7ECV - chains A and B of the 12 polymer chains in the assembly; structure by electron microscopy, 3.43 A resolution.

[Chain A]
Protein: Type I-F CRISPR-associated protein Csy1
From: Pseudomonas aeruginosa
UniProt: A0A3A8DDU9 (A0A3A8DDU9_PSEAI); residues 1-434 here = UniProt positions 1-434
Amino-acid sequence (434 residues; each row starts with the number of its first residue):
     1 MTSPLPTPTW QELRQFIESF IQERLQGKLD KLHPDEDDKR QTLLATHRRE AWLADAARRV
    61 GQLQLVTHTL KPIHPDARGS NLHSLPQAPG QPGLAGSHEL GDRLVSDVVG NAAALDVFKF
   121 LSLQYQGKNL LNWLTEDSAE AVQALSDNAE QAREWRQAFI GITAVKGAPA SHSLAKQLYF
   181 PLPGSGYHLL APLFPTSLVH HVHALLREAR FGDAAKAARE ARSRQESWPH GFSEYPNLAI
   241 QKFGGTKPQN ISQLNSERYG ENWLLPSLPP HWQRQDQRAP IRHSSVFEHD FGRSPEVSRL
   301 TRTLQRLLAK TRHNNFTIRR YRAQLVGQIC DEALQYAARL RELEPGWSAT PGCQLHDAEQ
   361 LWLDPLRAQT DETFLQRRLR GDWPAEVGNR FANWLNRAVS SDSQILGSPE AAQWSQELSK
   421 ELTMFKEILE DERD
Disordered / not traced: 1-10
What the authors report for this chain:
  - mutagenesis - K247E, N250D: abolished binding to dsDNASP
  - mutagenesis - K247E, N250D: abolished binding to dsDNANS

[Chain B]
Protein: CRISPR type I-F/YPEST-associated protein Csy2
From: Pseudomonas aeruginosa
UniProt: B3G161 (B3G161_PSEAI); numbering as in UniProt (aligned over 1-327)
Amino-acid sequence (327 residues; row label = number of the first residue in the row):
     1 MSVTDPEALL LLPRLSIQNA NAISSPLTWG FPSPGAFTGF VHALQRRVGI SLDIELDGVG
    61 IVCHRFEAQI SQPAGKRTKV FNLTRNPLNR DGSTAAIVEE GRAHLEVSLL LGVHGDGLDD
   121 HPAQEIARQV QEQAGAMRLA GGSILPWCNE RFPAPNAELL MLGGSDEQRR KNQRRLTRRL
   181 LPGFALVSRE ALLQQHLETL RTTLPEATTL DALLDLCRIN FEPPATSSEE EASPPDAAWQ
   241 VRDKPGWLVP IPAGYNALSP LYLPGEVRNA RDRETPLRFV ENLFGLGEWL SPHRVAALSD
   301 LLWYHHAEPD KGLYRWSTPR FVEHAIA
Disordered / not traced: 1-2, 224-238, 323-327

[How chain A and chain B interact]
Residue-residue contacts - 111 pairs, chain A then chain B:
  Leu82(A) with Leu258(B)
  Ser84(A) with Leu258(B)
  Leu85(A) with Leu258(B)
  Pro86(A) with Asn256(B)
  Ala88(A) with Asn256(B)
  Pro92(A) with Glu190(B); Gln194(B), hydrogen bond (backbone-side chain)
  Gly93(A) with Glu190(B)
  Ala95(A) with Ala207(B), hydrophobic; Leu283(B); Phe284(B), hydrogen bond (backbone-backbone)
  Gly96(A) with Phe284(B)
  Ser97(A) with Glu281(B)
  Pro169(A) with Tyr262(B), hydrophobic; Glu266(B); Val267(B); Arg268(B), hydrogen bond (backbone-backbone)
  Ala170(A) with Val267(B); Arg268(B)
  Ser171(A) with Arg268(B), hydrogen bond (backbone-backbone); Asn269(B), hydrogen bond (backbone-side chain)
  Gln177(A) with Asn269(B), hydrogen bond (side chain-backbone); Ala270(B); Arg271(B), hydrogen bond (side chain-backbone)
  Leu178(A) with Tyr255(B); Arg271(B)
  Tyr179(A) with Asp272(B); Thr275(B)
  Phe180(A) with His305(B); Ala307(B), hydrophobic; Tyr314(B); Trp316(B), hydrophobic
  Pro181(A) with His42(B); His305(B)
  Leu182(A) with Ala307(B), hydrophobic; Pro309(B), hydrophobic
  Tyr187(A) with His42(B), hydrogen bond; Arg46(B), hydrogen bond; Pro276(B)
  His188(A) with Leu261(B); Pro276(B); Pro309(B); Tyr314(B)
  Leu189(A) with Arg271(B); Thr275(B); Pro276(B), hydrogen bond (backbone-backbone); Leu277(B); Arg278(B), hydrogen bond (backbone-backbone)
  Leu190(A) with Tyr255(B), hydrophobic; Arg278(B); Val280(B), hydrophobic
  Ala191(A) with Arg278(B), hydrogen bond (backbone-backbone); Phe279(B); Val280(B), hydrogen bond (backbone-backbone)
  Pro192(A) with Val280(B)
  Leu193(A) with Val280(B), hydrogen bond (backbone-backbone)
  Phe194(A) with Pro26(B), hydrophobic
  Pro195(A) with Pro26(B); Glu281(B)
  Leu198(A) with Phe284(B), hydrophobic
  Val202(A) with Leu27(B), hydrophobic
  Arg210(A) with Arg77(B)
  Arg219(A) with Ile219(B)
  Ser227(A) with Glu222(B)
  Pro229(A) with Phe221(B); Glu222(B); Pro223(B)
  His230(A) with Arg218(B), hydrogen bond (backbone-side chain); Ile219(B); Asn220(B)
  Gly231(A) with Arg218(B)
  Phe232(A) with Ile219(B)
  Ser233(A) with Leu216(B); Cys217(B); Arg218(B)
  Glu234(A) with Cys217(B), hydrogen bond (backbone-side chain)
  Tyr235(A) with Ala212(B), hydrogen bond (side chain-backbone); Leu216(B)
  Asn237(A) with Trp29(B), hydrogen bond (backbone-side chain); Lys79(B)
  Leu238(A) with Thr78(B); Lys79(B), hydrogen bond (backbone-backbone)
  Ala239(A) with Trp29(B); Lys79(B); Phe81(B), hydrophobic
  Ile240(A) with Thr78(B); Lys79(B), hydrogen bond (backbone-backbone); Phe81(B)
  Gln241(A) with Ile23(B); Glu99(B), hydrogen bond (side chain-backbone)
  Lys242(A) with Glu99(B)
  Asn262(A) with Pro26(B)
  Leu264(A) with Ile23(B), hydrophobic; Pro26(B); Leu27(B); Thr28(B); Trp29(B)
  Leu265(A) with Leu27(B), hydrogen bond (backbone-backbone); Thr28(B); Trp29(B), hydrogen bond (backbone-backbone)
  Pro266(A) with Trp29(B); Pro250(B)
  Ser267(A) with Gly30(B); Phe31(B), hydrogen bond (backbone-backbone)
  Leu268(A) with Gly30(B); Val249(B); Trp289(B)
  Tyr321(A) with Asp243(B)
  Gly327(A) with Arg294(B), hydrogen bond (backbone-side chain)
  Ala338(A) with Leu181(B), hydrophobic
  Asp431(A) with Arg178(B), hydrogen bond (backbone-side chain)
Also at the interface, not in a pair above, chain A (68 interface residues in all): Gln87, Gln91, Leu94, His172, Val199, Phe211, Pro269, Pro270, Trp272, Gln328, Glu432, Asp434
Also at the interface, not in a pair above, chain B (71 interface residues in all): Phe66, Val80, Phe184, Thr208, Leu213, Trp247, Ala257, Asn282, Gly285, His306, Leu313, Arg315

[In short]
68 residues of chain A face 71 of chain B across their interface; the contacts include 26 hydrogen bonds.
Among the polar pairs are Pro92(A)-Gln194(B), Ser171(A)-Asn269(B) and Gln177(A)-Asn269(B). From the paper:
K247E and N250D of chain A abolish binding to dsDNASP; K247E and N250D of chain A abolish binding to dsDNANS.
Here chain A is Type I-F CRISPR-associated protein Csy1 and chain B is CRISPR type I-F/YPEST-associated
protein Csy2, both from Pseudomonas aeruginosa. Entry 7ECV (The Csy-AcrIF14 complex) was determined by
electron microscopy, deposited together with 7DU0 and 7ECW.
